PDB entry 3OFN | X-ray diffraction, 3.20 A resolution | chains G and H of the 9 polymer chains in the assembly

# Chain G
Molecule: ATP synthase subunit gamma
Source organism: Saccharomyces cerevisiae
Notes: EC 3.6.3.14
Reference sequence: P38077 (ATPG_YEAST); residues 1-278 here correspond to UniProt positions 34-311 (UniProt number = residue number + 33)
Amino-acid sequence (278 residues; numbered 1 to 278; the number before each row is that of its first residue):
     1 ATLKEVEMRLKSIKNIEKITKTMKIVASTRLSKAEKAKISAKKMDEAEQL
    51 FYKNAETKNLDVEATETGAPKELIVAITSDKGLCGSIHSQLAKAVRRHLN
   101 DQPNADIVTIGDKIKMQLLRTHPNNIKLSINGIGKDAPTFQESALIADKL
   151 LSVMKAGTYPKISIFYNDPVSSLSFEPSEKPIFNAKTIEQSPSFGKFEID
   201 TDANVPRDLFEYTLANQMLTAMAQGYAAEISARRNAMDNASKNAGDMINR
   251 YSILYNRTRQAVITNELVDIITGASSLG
Not modelled in the structure: 63-70, 277-278

# Chain H
Molecule: ATP synthase subunit delta
Source organism: Saccharomyces cerevisiae
Notes: EC 3.6.3.14
Reference sequence: Q12165 (ATPD_YEAST); residues 1-138 here correspond to UniProt positions 23-160 (UniProt number = residue number + 22)
Amino-acid sequence (138 residues; numbered 1 to 138; the number before each row is that of its first residue):
     1 AEAAAASSGLKLQFALPHETLYSGSEVTQVNLPAKSGRIGVLANHVPTVE
    51 QLLPGVVEVMEGSNSKKFFISGGFATVQPDSQLCVTAIEAFPLESFSQEN
   101 IKNLLAEAKKNVSSSDAREAAEAAIQVEVLENLQSVLK
Not modelled in the structure: 1-9, 114-118, 137-138

# Chain G / chain H interface
Contacting residue pairs (43; chain G residue first):
  Ser40(G) - Leu16(H)
  Ser40(G) - Pro17(H)
  Ser40(G) - His18(H)  hydrogen bond (side chain-backbone)
  Ser40(G) - Glu19(H)
  Ser40(G) - Thr20(H)
  Lys43(G) - Thr20(H)
  Lys43(G) - Ser23(H)
  Met44(G) - Ala15(H)  hydrophobic
  Met44(G) - Pro17(H)
  Met44(G) - Thr86(H)
  Met44(G) - Ala87(H)
  Glu46(G) - Gln13(H)
  Ala47(G) - Gln13(H)
  Ala47(G) - Ala15(H)  hydrophobic
  Ala47(G) - Cys84(H)  hydrogen bond (backbone-side chain)
  Leu50(G) - Gln13(H)
  Leu50(G) - Gln78(H)  hydrogen bond (backbone-side chain)
  Leu50(G) - Gln82(H)
  Phe51(G) - Val49(H)  hydrophobic
  Phe51(G) - Gln78(H)
  Asn54(G) - Gln78(H)  hydrogen bond
  Asn54(G) - Pro79(H)
  Phe140(G) - Ile88(H)  hydrophobic
  Lys196(G) - Pro47(H)
  Phe197(G) - Pro47(H)
  Phe197(G) - Val49(H)  hydrophobic
  Phe197(G) - Val77(H)
  Phe197(G) - Gln78(H)
  Phe197(G) - Pro79(H)
  Glu198(G) - Pro47(H)  hydrogen bond (backbone-backbone)
  Glu198(G) - Thr48(H)  hydrogen bond (backbone-side chain)
  Asp200(G) - Lys35(H)
  Asp202(G) - Lys35(H)  salt bridge
  Ala203(G) - Lys35(H)
  Ala203(G) - Gln51(H)
  Val205(G) - Gln51(H)
  Asp208(G) - Gln51(H)
  Leu209(G) - Phe74(H)  hydrophobic
  Tyr212(G) - Gly73(H)
  Tyr212(G) - Phe74(H)  hydrophobic
  Tyr212(G) - Thr86(H)  hydrogen bond
  Tyr212(G) - Ala87(H)
  Leu219(G) - Pro17(H)  hydrophobic
Other interface residues (no listed pair), chain G (25 interface residues in all): Lys36, Ala41, Glu48, Ile199, Asn204
Other interface residues (no listed pair), chain H (26 interface residues in all): Val46, Thr76, Asp80

# Overview
Chain G and chain H form an interface of 25 and 26 residues respectively; the contacts include 7 hydrogen
bonds and 1 salt bridge. Polar pairs include Asp202(G)-Lys35(H), Ser40(G)-His18(H) and Ala47(G)-Cys84(H).
Here chain G is ATP synthase subunit gamma and chain H is ATP synthase subunit delta, both from Saccharomyces
cerevisiae. Entry 3OFN (Structure of four mutant forms of yeast F1 ATPase: alpha-N67I) was determined by X-ray
diffraction together with 3OE7 and 3OEH from the same study.
